PDB entry 4DI9 | X-ray diffraction, 1.35 A resolution | chain A

== Chain A ==
Name: 2-pyrone-4,6-dicarbaxylate hydrolase
From: Sphingomonas paucimobilis
Reference sequence: O87170 (O87170_PSEPA); residues 4-295 here correspond to UniProt positions 2-293 (UniProt number = residue number - 2)
Amino-acid sequence (303 residues; numbered 1 to 303; the number before each row is that of its first residue):
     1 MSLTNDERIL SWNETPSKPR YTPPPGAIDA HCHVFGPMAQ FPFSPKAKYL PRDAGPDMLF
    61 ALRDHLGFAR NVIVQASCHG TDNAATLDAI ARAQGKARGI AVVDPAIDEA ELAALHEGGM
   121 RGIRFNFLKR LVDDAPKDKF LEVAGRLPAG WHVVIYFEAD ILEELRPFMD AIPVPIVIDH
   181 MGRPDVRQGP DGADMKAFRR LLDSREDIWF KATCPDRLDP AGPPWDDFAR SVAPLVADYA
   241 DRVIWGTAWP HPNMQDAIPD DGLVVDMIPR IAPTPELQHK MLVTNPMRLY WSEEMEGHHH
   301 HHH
Unresolved in the structure: 1-2, 296-303
Sequence notes: expression tag (1-3, 296-303); engineered mutation A248 (Asp246 in O87170)
Curated features (UniProtKB/Swiss-Prot):
  - binding site (substrate): H31 to H33, Y49, S77, R124, R130, Y156, H180, N253
Small-molecule neighbours: 0GY ((1E,3Z)-4-hydroxybuta-1,3-diene-1,2,4-tricarboxylic acid): H31, H33, Y49, Q75, A76, S77, C78, R124, N126, L128, R130, L131, Y156, H180, R183, R217, P252, N253
Reported in the primary citation:
  - binding site for 0GY: H31, H33, Y49, S77, R124, R130, Y156, H180, N253
  - binding site for acetate ion: R217
  - catalytic residues: H31, H33, R124, H180 (proposed by the authors, not directly observed)
  - mutagenesis - H31N, H33N, Y49F (60-fold), R124M, R130M, Y156F, H180A, H180C, R183M, R217M: decreased catalytic activity

== In short ==
Chain A binds compound 0GY. From UniProt: 10 substrate-binding residues. From the paper: catalytic residues
H31, H33 and R124 among others; H31N, H33N and Y49F, among others, reduce catalytic activity; 10 substitutions
were tested in all.
Chain A is 2-pyrone-4,6-dicarbaxylate hydrolase (Sphingomonas paucimobilis); the structure, CRYSTAL STRUCTURE
OF THE D248A mutant of 2-PYRONE-4,6-DICARBOXYLIC ACID HYDROLASE FROM SPHINGOMONAS PAUCIMOBILIS complexed with
substrate ..., was determined by X-ray diffraction (same publication as 4DI8, 4DIA and 4D8L).
